PDB entry 7V2N | electron microscopy, 3.60 A resolution | chains A and P of the 22 polymer chains in the assembly

== Chain A ==
Molecule: 16s ribosomal RNA
From: Thermus thermophilus HB8
Sequence (1522 nucleotides; row label = number of the first residue in the row):
     1 UUUGUUGGAGAGUUUGAUCCUGGCUCAGGGUGAACGCUGGCGGCGUGCCU
    51 AAGACAUGCAAGUCGUGCGGGCCGCGGGGUUUUACUCCGUGGUCAGCGGC
   101 GGACGGGUGAGUAACGCGUGGGUGACCUACCCGGAAGAGGGGGACAACCC
   151 GGGGAAACUCGGGCUAAUCCCCCAUGUGGACCCGCCCCUUGGGGUGUGUC
   201 CAAAGGGCUUUGCCCGCUUCCGGAUGGGCCCGCGUCCCAUCAGCUAGUUG
   251 GUGGGGUAAUGGCCCACCAAGGCGACGACGGGUAGCCGGUCUGAGAGGAU
   301 GGCCGGCCACAGGGGCACUGAGACACGGGCCCCACUCCUACGGGAGGCAG
   351 CAGUUAGGAAUCUUCCGCAAUGGGCGCAAGCCUGACGGAGCGACGCCGCU
   401 UGGAGGAAGAAGCCCUUCGGGGUGUAAACUCCUGAACCCGGGACGAAACC
   451 CCCGACGAGGGGACUGACGGUACCGGGGUAAUAGCGCCGGCCAACUCCGU
   501 GCCAGCAGCCGCGGUAAUACGGAGGGCGCGAGCGUUACCCGGAUUCACUG
   551 GGCGUAAAGGGCGUGUAGGCGGCCUGGGGCGUCCCAUGUGAAAGACCACG
   601 GCUCAACCGUGGGGGAGCGUGGGAUACGCUCAGGCUAGACGGUGGGAGAG
   651 GGUGGUGGAAUUCCCGGAGUAGCGGUGAAAUGCGCAGAUACCGGGAGGAA
   701 CGCCGAUGGCGAAGGCAGCCACCUGGUCCACCCGUGACGCUGAGGCGCGA
   751 AAGCGUGGGGAGCAAACCGGAUUAGAUACCCGGGUAGUCCACGCCCUAAA
   801 CGAUGCGCGCUAGGUCUCUGGGUCUCCUGGGGGCCGAAGCUAACGCGUUA
   851 AGCGCGCCGCCUGGGGAGUACGGCCGCAAGGCUGAAACUCAAAGGAAUUG
   901 ACGGGGGCCCGCACAAGCGGUGGAGCAUGUGGUUUAAUUCGAAGCAACGC
   951 GAAGAACCUUACCAGGCCUUGACAUGCUAGGGAACCCGGGUGAAAGCCUG
  1001 GGGUGCCCCGCGAGGGGAGCCCUAGCACAGGUGCUGCAUGGCCGUCGUCA
  1051 GCUCGUGCCGUGAGGUGUUGGGUUAAGUCCCGCAACGAGCGCAACCCCCG
  1101 CCGUUAGUUGCCAGCGGUUCGGCCGGGCACUCUAACGGGACUGCCCGCGA
  1151 AAGCGGGAGGAAGGAGGGGACGACGUCUGGUCAGCAUGGCCCUUACGGCC
  1201 UGGGCGACACACGUGCUACAAUGCCCACUACAAAGCGAUGCCACCCGGCA
  1251 ACGGGGAGCUAAUCGCAAAAAGGUGGGCCCAGUUCGGAUUGGGGUCUGCA
  1301 ACCCGACCCCAUGAAGCCGGAAUCGCUAGUAAUCGCGGAUCAGCCAUGCC
  1351 GCGGUGAAUACGUUCCCGGGCCUUGUACACACCGCCCGUCACGCCAUGGG
  1401 AGCGGGCUCUACCCGAAGUCGCCGGGAGCCUACGGGCAGGCGCCGAGGGU
  1451 AGGGCCCGUGACUGGGGCGAAGUCGUAACAAGGUAGCUGUACCGGAAGGU
  1501 GCGGCUGGAUCACCUCCUUUCU
Unresolved in the structure: 1-5, 773-778, 1380-1484, 1511-1522
From the paper describing this entry:
  - mutagenesis - A901G: decreased catalytic activity

== Chain P ==
Molecule: 30S ribosomal protein S16
From: Thermus thermophilus HB8
Reference sequence: Q5SJH3 (RS16_THET8); residue numbers follow UniProt; this construct covers 1-88
Sequence (88 residues; each row starts with the number of its first residue):
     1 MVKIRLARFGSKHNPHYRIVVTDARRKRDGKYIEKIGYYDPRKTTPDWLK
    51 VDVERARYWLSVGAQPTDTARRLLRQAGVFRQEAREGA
Unresolved in the structure: 82-88

== Chain A / chain P interface ==
Residue-residue contacts (86):
  C44(A) / Lys-12(P)  phosphate contact
  G45(A) / Ser-11(P)  phosphate contact
  G45(A) / Lys-12(P)  hydrogen bond to the phosphate
  C104(A) / Arg-25(P)  hydrogen bond to the sugar
  C104(A) / Arg-26(P)  sugar contact
  G106(A) / Lys-27(P)  phosphate contact
  A129(A) / Met-1(P)  base contact
  A129(A) / Arg-25(P)  base contact
  C130(A) / Met-1(P)  base contact
  C131(A) / Met-1(P)  sugar contact
  C131(A) / Gly-63(P)  hydrogen bond to the sugar
  C131(A) / Gln-65(P)  hydrogen bond to the sugar
  C132(A) / Ser-61(P)  hydrogen bond to the sugar
  C132(A) / Val-62(P)  hydrogen bond to the sugar
  C132(A) / Gly-63(P)  hydrogen bond to the sugar
  G223(A) / Val-62(P)  base contact
  A224(A) / Val-2(P)  sugar contact
  A224(A) / Trp-59(P)  sugar contact
  A224(A) / Val-62(P)  sugar contact
  U225(A) / Val-2(P)  sugar contact
  U225(A) / Asp-23(P)  hydrogen bond to the sugar
  U225(A) / Ile-33(P)  phosphate contact
  G226(A) / Asp-23(P)  sugar contact
  G305(A) / Lys-27(P)  salt bridge to the phosphate
  G305(A) / Gly-30(P)  phosphate contact
  G305(A) / Lys-31(P)  phosphate contact
  G306(A) / Arg-26(P)  phosphate contact
  G306(A) / Lys-27(P)  salt bridge to the phosphate
  G306(A) / Gly-30(P)  phosphate contact
  G306(A) / Lys-31(P)  hydrogen bond to the phosphate
  C307(A) / Arg-26(P)  salt bridge to the phosphate
  A321(A) / Arg-25(P)  base contact
  A370(A) / Tyr-17(P)  hydrogen bond to the sugar
  U371(A) / Leu-6(P)  hydrogen bond to the sugar
  U371(A) / Tyr-17(P)  sugar contact
  U371(A) / Arg-28(P)  hydrogen bond to the base
  U371(A) / Thr-69(P)  hydrogen bond to the phosphate
  G372(A) / Arg-5(P)  hydrogen bond to the phosphate
  G372(A) / Leu-6(P)  hydrogen bond to the phosphate
  G372(A) / Arg-28(P)  sugar contact
  G372(A) / Thr-67(P)  hydrogen bond to the phosphate
  G372(A) / Thr-69(P)  phosphate contact
  G373(A) / Lys-3(P)  salt bridge to the phosphate
  G373(A) / Arg-5(P)  salt bridge to the phosphate
  G373(A) / Ala-24(P)  sugar contact
  G373(A) / Thr-67(P)  phosphate contact
  C386(A) / Arg-28(P)  hydrogen bond to the sugar
  G387(A) / Arg-8(P)  phosphate contact
  G387(A) / Arg-28(P)  salt bridge to the phosphate
  G388(A) / Arg-8(P)  salt bridge to the phosphate
  G388(A) / Lys-12(P)  phosphate contact
  G388(A) / His-13(P)  hydrogen bond to the phosphate
  A389(A) / Lys-12(P)  salt bridge to the phosphate
  A389(A) / His-13(P)  salt bridge to the phosphate
  C444(A) / Arg-42(P)  base contact
  G445(A) / Pro-15(P)  sugar contact
  G445(A) / Pro-41(P)  phosphate contact
  G445(A) / Lys-43(P)  salt bridge to the phosphate
  A447(A) / Lys-43(P)  salt bridge to the phosphate
  A447(A) / Arg-72(P)  sugar contact
  A448(A) / Asp-68(P)  hydrogen bond to the sugar
  A448(A) / Arg-72(P)  sugar contact
  C449(A) / Asp-68(P)  hydrogen bond to the sugar
  C449(A) / Arg-75(P)  salt bridge to the phosphate
  A458(A) / Arg-75(P)  salt bridge to the phosphate
  A458(A) / Phe-80(P)  sugar contact
  A458(A) / Arg-81(P)  sugar contact
  G459(A) / Arg-75(P)  phosphate contact
  G459(A) / Arg-81(P)  phosphate contact
  C468(A) / His-13(P)  sugar contact
  A592(A) / Arg-18(P)  phosphate contact
  A592(A) / Tyr-32(P)  sugar contact
  A593(A) / Arg-18(P)  salt bridge to the phosphate
  G601(A) / Asn-14(P)  base contact
  G601(A) / Thr-44(P)  sugar contact
  C607(A) / Ser-11(P)  sugar contact
  C608(A) / Gly-10(P)  phosphate contact
  C608(A) / Asn-14(P)  sugar contact
  C608(A) / His-16(P)  sugar contact
  G609(A) / Phe-9(P)  phosphate contact
  G609(A) / Gly-10(P)  phosphate contact
  G609(A) / His-16(P)  sugar contact
  U610(A) / Arg-18(P)  salt bridge to the phosphate
  U610(A) / Lys-35(P)  salt bridge to the phosphate
  U610(A) / Tyr-38(P)  sugar contact
  G611(A) / Lys-35(P)  salt bridge to the phosphate
Interface residues without a listed pair, chain A (44 interface residues in all): G105, G227, G374, A591
Interface residues without a listed pair, chain P (47 interface residues in all): Asp-29, Lys-50, Leu-60

== Summary ==
44 residues of chain A face 47 of chain P across their interface, with 20 hydrogen bonds and 17 salt bridges.
Polar pairs include U371(A)/Arg-28(P), C104(A)/Arg-25(P) and C131(A)/Gly-63(P). The paper reports that A901G
of chain A reduces catalytic activity.
Chain A is 16s ribosomal RNA and chain P is 30S ribosomal protein S16, both from Thermus thermophilus HB8; the
structure, T.thermophilus 30S ribosome with KsgA, class K2, was determined by electron microscopy (same
publication as 7V2L, 7V2M, 7V2O, 7V2P and 7V2Q).
